9C8I - chains A and D of the 4 polymer chains in the assembly; structure by electron microscopy, 2.73 A resolution.

# Chain A
Name: VP1
Organism: Human enterovirus D68
Reference sequence: A0A5B9NJ24 (A0A5B9NJ24_HED68); residues 1-295 here correspond to UniProt positions 565-859 (UniProt number = residue number + 564)
Amino-acid sequence (295 residues; row label = number of the first residue in the row):
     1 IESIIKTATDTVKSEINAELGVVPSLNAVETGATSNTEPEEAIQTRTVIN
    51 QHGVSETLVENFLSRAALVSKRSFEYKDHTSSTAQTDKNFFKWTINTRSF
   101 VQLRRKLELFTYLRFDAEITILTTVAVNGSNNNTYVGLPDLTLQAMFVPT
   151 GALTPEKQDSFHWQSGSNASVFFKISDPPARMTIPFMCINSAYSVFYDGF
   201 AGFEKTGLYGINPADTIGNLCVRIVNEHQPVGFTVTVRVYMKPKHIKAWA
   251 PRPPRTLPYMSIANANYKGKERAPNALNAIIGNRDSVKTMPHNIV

# Chain D
Name: VP4
Organism: Human enterovirus D68
Reference sequence: A0A4P8L6Q8 (A0A4P8L6Q8_HED68); residues 1-69 here = UniProt positions 1-69
Amino-acid sequence (69 residues; row label = number of the first residue in the row):
     1 MGAQVTRQQTGTHENANVATNGSHITYNQINFYKDSYAASASKQDFSQDP
    51 SKFTEPVVEGLKAGAPVLK
Not modelled in the structure: 1-27, 59-69

# Interface between chain A and chain D
Residue-residue contacts (34):
  I1(A) with D49(D), hydrogen bond (backbone-side chain); S51(D), hydrogen bond (backbone-side chain)
  S3(A) with S47(D); Q48(D), hydrogen bond (backbone-backbone)
  I4(A) with S47(D)
  I5(A) with F46(D); Q48(D)
  K6(A) with F46(D)
  T31(A) with V57(D)
  G32(A) with T54(D)
  A33(A) with T54(D), hydrogen bond (backbone-backbone); E55(D)
  T34(A) with E55(D)
  S55(A) with F46(D)
  L58(A) with K43(D); D45(D)
  E60(A) with A41(D); S42(D), hydrogen bond; K43(D)
  N61(A) with K43(D)
  S64(A) with A41(D); K43(D)
  D116(A) with Y37(D)
  T183(A) with Y37(D)
  P185(A) with Y37(D), hydrophobic
  K242(A) with A41(D)
  K244(A) with Y37(D); A38(D); A39(D), hydrogen bond (side chain-backbone)
  H245(A) with S36(D), hydrogen bond (side chain-backbone); Y37(D), hydrogen bond (side chain-backbone); A39(D); S40(D)
  P251(A) with F53(D)
Interface residues without a listed pair, chain A (24 interface residues in all): S35, V54, I184
Interface residues without a listed pair, chain D (20 interface residues in all): Q44, P56

# Summary
24 residues of chain A and 20 residues of chain D are in contact; the contacts include 8 hydrogen bonds. Polar
contacts include I1(A)-D49(D), I1(A)-S51(D) and E60(A)-S42(D).
Chain A is VP1 and chain D is VP4, both from Human enterovirus D68; the structure, Cryo-EM Structure of EV-D68
B3 Inactivated Virus Particle, was determined by electron microscopy together with 9C3J, 9C4A, 9C8F, 9C8G and
9C8H from the same study.
